Entry 3TDT (X-ray diffraction, 2.00 A resolution); this record covers chain A.

Chain A:
Molecule: Tetrahydrodipicolinate N-succinyltransferase
From: Mycobacterium bovis
Notes: EC 2.3.1.117
UniProtKB: P56220 (DAPD_MYCBO); numbering as in UniProt (aligned over 1-274)
Sequence (274 residues; numbered 1 to 274; the number before each row is that of its first residue):
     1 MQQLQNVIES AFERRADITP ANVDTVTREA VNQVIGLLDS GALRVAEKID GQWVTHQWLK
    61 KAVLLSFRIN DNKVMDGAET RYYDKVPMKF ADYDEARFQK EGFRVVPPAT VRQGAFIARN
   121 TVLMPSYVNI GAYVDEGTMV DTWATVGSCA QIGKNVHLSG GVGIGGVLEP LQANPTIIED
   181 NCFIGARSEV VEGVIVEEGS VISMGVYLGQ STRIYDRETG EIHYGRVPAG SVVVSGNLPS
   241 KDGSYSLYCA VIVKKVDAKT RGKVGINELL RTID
Swiss-Prot annotation at these positions:
  - binding site (substrate): Arg104, Asp141
Ligand contacts:
  - 2-amino-6-oxopimelic acid (26P): Phe67, Arg104, Arg112, Val122, Met124, Asn129, Met139, Asp141, Gly147, Ser148, Gly166, Val167, Leu168, Glu169, Leu270
  - coenzyme A (COA): Asp141, Ser159, Gly160, Pro170, Phe183, Gly185, Ala186, Glu189, Val191, Glu192, Val201, Ser203, Met204, Ser211, Arg213, Arg217, Val232, Val234, Leu247, Tyr248, Val253, Lys254, Asp257, Lys259, Thr260, Lys263, Val264

In short:
Bound to chain A: coenzyme A and 2-amino-6-oxopimelic acid. Curated annotation (UniProt) lists
substrate-binding residues Arg104 and Asp141.
Chain A is Tetrahydrodipicolinate N-succinyltransferase (Mycobacterium bovis); the structure, Complex of
tetrahydrodipicolinate N-succinyltransferase with 2-amino-6-oxopimelate and coenzyme A, was determined by
X-ray diffraction, deposited together with 2TDT.
